Entry 5CLC (X-ray diffraction, 1.73 A resolution); this record covers chains A and C of the 3 polymer chains in the assembly.

[Chain A]
Protein: AlkD
Organism: Bacillus cereus
Notes: EC 3.2.2.-
UniProt: R8GWR7 (R8GWR7_BACCE); residues 1-237 here = UniProt positions 1-237
Sequence (241 residues; row label = number of the first residue in the row; numbers below 1 keep their minus sign (Gly-3 is residue -3)):
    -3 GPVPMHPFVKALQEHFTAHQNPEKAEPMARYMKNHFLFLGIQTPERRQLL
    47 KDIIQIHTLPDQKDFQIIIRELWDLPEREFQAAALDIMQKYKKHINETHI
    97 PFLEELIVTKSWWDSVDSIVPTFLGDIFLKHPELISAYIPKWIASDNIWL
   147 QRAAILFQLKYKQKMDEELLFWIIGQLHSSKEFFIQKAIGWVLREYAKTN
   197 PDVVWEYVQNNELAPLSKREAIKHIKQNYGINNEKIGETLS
Not modelled in the structure: -3 to -2, 52-54, 226-237
Construct notes: expression tag (-3 to 0)
From the paper describing this entry:
  - catalytic residues: Trp109, Trp187 (from molecular simulation)

[Chain C]
Molecule: 9-nt DNA strand
Sequence (9 nucleotides; numbered 10 to 18; the number before each row is that of its first residue):
    10 TGGGTGGCT

[How chain A and chain C interact]
Pairs across the interface (7):
  Gln38(A) with DG15(C), sugar contact; DG16(C), phosphate contact
  Thr39(A) with DG16(C), hydrogen bond to the phosphate
  Pro40(A) with DG16(C), phosphate contact
  Arg43(A) with DC17(C), salt bridge to the phosphate
  Thr118(A) with DT18(C), phosphate contact
  Lys156(A) with DT18(C), salt bridge to the phosphate

[Overview]
Chain A and chain C form an interface of 6 and 4 residues respectively; the contacts include 1 hydrogen bond
and 2 salt bridges. Polar contacts include Thr39(A)-DG16(C), Arg43(A)-DC17(C) and Lys156(A)-DT18(C). From the
paper: catalytic residues Trp109(A) and Trp187(A).
Here chain A is AlkD (Bacillus cereus) and chain C is a 9-nt DNA strand. Entry 5CLC (Alkylpurine DNA
glycosylase AlkD bound to DNA containing a 3-methyladenine analog (9-mer B)) was determined by X-ray
diffraction, deposited together with 5CL3, 5CL4, 5CL5, 5CL6, 5CL7, 5CL8 and 5 further entries.
